Entry 6WWV (electron microscopy, 3.10 A resolution); this record covers chains A and K of the 3 polymer chains in the assembly.

Chain A:
Name: Tubulin alpha-1B chain
From: Sus scrofa
Reference sequence: Q2XVP4 (TBA1B_PIG); numbering as in UniProt (aligned over 1-451)
Amino-acid sequence (451 residues; numbered 1 to 451; the number before each row is that of its first residue):
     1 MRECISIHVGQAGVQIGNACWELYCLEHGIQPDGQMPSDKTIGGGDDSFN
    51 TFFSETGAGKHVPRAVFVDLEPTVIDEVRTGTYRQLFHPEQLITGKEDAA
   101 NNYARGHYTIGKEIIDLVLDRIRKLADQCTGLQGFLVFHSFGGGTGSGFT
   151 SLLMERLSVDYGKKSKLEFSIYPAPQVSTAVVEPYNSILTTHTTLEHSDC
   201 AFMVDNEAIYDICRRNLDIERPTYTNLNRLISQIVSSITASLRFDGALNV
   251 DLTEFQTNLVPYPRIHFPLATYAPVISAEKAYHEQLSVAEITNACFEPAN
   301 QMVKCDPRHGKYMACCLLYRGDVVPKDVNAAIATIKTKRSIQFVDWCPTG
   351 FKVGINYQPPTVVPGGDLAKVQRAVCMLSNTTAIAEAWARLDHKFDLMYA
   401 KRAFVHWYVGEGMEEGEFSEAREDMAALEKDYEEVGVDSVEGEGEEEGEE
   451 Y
Disordered / not traced: 442-451
UniProt features mapped onto this chain:
  - motif: Met1 to Cys4 (MREC motif)
  - active site: Glu254
  - binding site (GTP): Gly10, Gln11, Ala12, Gln15, Glu71, Ala99, Ser140, Gly143, Gly144, Thr145, Gly146, Thr179, Glu183, Asn206, Tyr224, Asn228, Leu252
  - binding site (Mg(2+)): Glu71
  - site: Tyr451 (Involved in polymerization)
  - modified residue: Lys40 (N6,N6,N6-trimethyllysine), Ser48 (Phosphoserine), Ser232 (Phosphoserine), Tyr282 (3'-nitrotyrosine), Arg339 (Omega-N-methylarginine), Ser439 (Phosphoserine), Glu443 (5-glutamyl polyglutamate), Glu445 (5-glutamyl polyglutamate), Tyr451 (3'-nitrotyrosine)
  - cross-link (Glycyl lysine isopeptide (Lys-Gly)): Lys326 (interchain with G-Cter in ubiquitin), Lys370 (interchain with G-Cter in ubiquitin)
Bound ions: Mg2+: Asp98 (together with GTP)
Ligand contacts: GTP (guanosine-5'-triphosphate): Gly10, Gln11, Ala12, Gln15, Glu71, Asp98, Ala99, Ala100, Asn101, Ser140, Gly142, Gly143, Gly144, Thr145, Gly146, Ile171, Thr179, Glu183, Asn206, Tyr224, Asn228, Ile231

Chain K:
Name: Kinesin-like protein KIF14
From: Mus musculus
Reference sequence: L0N7N1 (KIF14_MOUSE); numbering as in UniProt (aligned over 391-735)
Amino-acid sequence (350 residues; row label = number of the first residue in the row):
   386 GPLGSNSQVTVAVRVRPFSKREKTEKASQVVFTNGEEITVEHPDMKQVYS
   436 FIYDVSFWSFDECHPGYASQTTVYETLAAPLLDRAFEGYNTCLFAYGQTG
   486 SGKSYTMMGLNEEPGIIPRFCEDLFAQIAKKQTSEVSYHLEMSFFEVYNE
   536 KIHDLLVCKGENGQRKQPLRAREHPVSGPYVEGLSMNVVSSYSDIQSWLE
   586 LGNKQRATAATGMNDKSSRSHSVFTLVMTQTKTEVVEGEEHDHRITSRIN
   636 LVDLAGSERCSTAHSSGQRLKEGVSINKSLLTLGKVISALSEQANGKRVF
   686 IPYRESTLTWLLKESLGGNSKTAMIATVSPAASNIEETLSTLRYATQARL
Disordered / not traced: 386-390
Differences from the reference sequence: expression tag (386-390)
UniProt features mapped onto this chain:
  - binding site (ATP): Gly482 to Ser489
Ligand contacts: AMP-PNP (ANP; phosphoaminophosphonic acid-adenylate ester): Arg399, Arg401, Pro402, Ser444, Tyr452, Gln483, Thr484, Gly485, Ser486, Gly487, Lys488, Ser489, Tyr490
Reported in the primary citation:
  - conformationally variable residues: Ser603

Chain A / chain K interface:
Pairs across the interface (23):
  His107(A) with Ser646(K), hydrogen bond
  Tyr108(A) with Cys645(K); His649(K); Ser650(K), hydrogen bond (side chain-backbone)
  Arg402(A) with Leu666(K); Gln732(K), hydrogen bond
  Val405(A) with Leu666(K), hydrophobic
  Val409(A) with Val659(K); Lys663(K)
  Gly410(A) with Val659(K); Lys663(K)
  Gly412(A) with Cys645(K); Val659(K)
  Met413(A) with Asn662(K)
  Glu414(A) with Ser642(K), hydrogen bond; Arg644(K), salt bridge; Ser725(K)
  Glu415(A) with Leu666(K); Tyr729(K)
  Glu420(A) with Arg644(K), salt bridge
  Glu423(A) with Tyr434(K); Arg728(K)
  Ala427(A) with Gln432(K)
Also at the interface, not in a pair above, chain A (19 interface residues in all): Ala400, Lys401, His406, Glu411, Glu417, Ser419
Also at the interface, not in a pair above, chain K (20 interface residues in all): Ala648, Ser651, Leu655, Lys670

Summary:
The interface between chain A and chain K involves 19 residues on one side and 20 on the other, with 4
hydrogen bonds and 2 salt bridges. Among the polar pairs are Glu414(A)-Arg644(K), Glu420(A)-Arg644(K) and
His107(A)-Ser646(K). Bound to chain A: GTP. Chain K binds AMP-PNP. The paper reports conformational
variability at Ser603(K).
Chain A is Tubulin alpha-1B chain (Sus scrofa) and chain K is Kinesin-like protein KIF14 (Mus musculus); the
structure, KIF14[391-735] - ANP-PNP in complex with a microtubule, was determined by electron microscopy (same
publication as 6WWE, 6WWF, 6WWG, 6WWH, 6WWI, 6WWJ and 13 further entries).
